Entry 4AK0 (X-ray diffraction, 2.28 A resolution); this record covers chains A and B.

== Chain A ==
Molecule: Insulin A chain
Source organism: Homo sapiens
Reference sequence: P01308 (INS_HUMAN); residues 1-21 here correspond to UniProt positions 90-110 (UniProt number = residue number + 89)
Chain sequence (21 residues; each row starts with the number of its first residue):
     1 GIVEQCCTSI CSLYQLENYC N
Disulfides: C6-C11

== Chain B ==
Molecule: Insulin B chain
Source organism: Homo sapiens
Notes: fragment: delta b30, residues 25-53
Reference sequence: P01308 (INS_HUMAN); residues 1-29 here correspond to UniProt positions 25-53 (UniProt number = residue number + 24)
Chain sequence (29 residues; row label = number of the first residue in the row):
     1 FVNQHLCGSH LVEALYLVCG ERGFFYTPK

== How chain A and chain B interact ==
Inter-chain disulfides: C7(A)-C7(B), C20(A)-C19(B)
Contacting residue pairs (38; chain A residue first):
  G1(A) - K29(B)
  I2(A) - L11(B)  hydrophobic
  I2(A) - L15(B)  hydrophobic
  I2(A) - T27(B)
  V3(A) - P28(B)  hydrophobic
  C6(A) - Q4(B)
  C6(A) - H5(B)
  C6(A) - L6(B)  hydrogen bond (backbone-backbone)
  C6(A) - L11(B)  hydrophobic
  C7(A) - H5(B)  hydrogen bond (backbone-side chain)
  C7(A) - L6(B)  hydrogen bond (backbone-backbone)
  C7(A) - C7(B)  disulfide
  T8(A) - H5(B)
  S9(A) - H5(B)
  I10(A) - N3(B)
  I10(A) - Q4(B)
  I10(A) - H5(B)
  C11(A) - V2(B)
  C11(A) - N3(B)
  C11(A) - Q4(B)  hydrogen bond (backbone-backbone)
  S12(A) - V2(B)
  S12(A) - N3(B)
  L13(A) - V2(B)
  L13(A) - V18(B)  hydrophobic
  L16(A) - V2(B)  hydrophobic
  L16(A) - L11(B)  hydrophobic
  L16(A) - L15(B)
  E17(A) - V18(B)
  E17(A) - R22(B)  salt bridge
  Y19(A) - L15(B)  hydrophobic
  Y19(A) - F24(B)
  Y19(A) - F25(B)  hydrogen bond (backbone-backbone)
  C20(A) - C19(B)  disulfide
  C20(A) - G23(B)
  C20(A) - F24(B)  hydrophobic
  N21(A) - R22(B)  hydrogen bond (side chain-backbone)
  N21(A) - G23(B)  hydrogen bond (backbone-backbone)
  N21(A) - F24(B)
Also at the interface, not in a pair above, chain A (17 interface residues in all): E4
Also at the interface, not in a pair above, chain B (19 interface residues in all): A14, Y26

== In short ==
17 residues of chain A face 19 of chain B across their interface; the contacts include 2 disulfide bonds, 7
hydrogen bonds and 1 salt bridge. Polar pairs include E17(A)-R22(B), C7(A)-H5(B) and N21(A)-R22(B).
Chain A is Insulin A chain and chain B is Insulin B chain, both from Homo sapiens; the structure, Ligand
controlled assembly of hexamers, dihexamers, and linear multihexamer structures by an engineered acylated
insulin, was determined by X-ray diffraction together with 4AJX, 4AJZ and 4AKJ from the same study.
